Entry 2EID (X-ray diffraction, 2.20 A resolution); this record covers chain A.

# Chain A
Name: Galactose oxidase
From: Gibberella zeae
Notes: EC 1.1.3.9
UniProtKB: Q01745 (GAOA_DACDE); residues 1-639 here correspond to UniProt positions 42-680 (UniProt number = residue number + 41)
Sequence (639 residues; numbered 1 to 639; the number before each row is that of its first residue):
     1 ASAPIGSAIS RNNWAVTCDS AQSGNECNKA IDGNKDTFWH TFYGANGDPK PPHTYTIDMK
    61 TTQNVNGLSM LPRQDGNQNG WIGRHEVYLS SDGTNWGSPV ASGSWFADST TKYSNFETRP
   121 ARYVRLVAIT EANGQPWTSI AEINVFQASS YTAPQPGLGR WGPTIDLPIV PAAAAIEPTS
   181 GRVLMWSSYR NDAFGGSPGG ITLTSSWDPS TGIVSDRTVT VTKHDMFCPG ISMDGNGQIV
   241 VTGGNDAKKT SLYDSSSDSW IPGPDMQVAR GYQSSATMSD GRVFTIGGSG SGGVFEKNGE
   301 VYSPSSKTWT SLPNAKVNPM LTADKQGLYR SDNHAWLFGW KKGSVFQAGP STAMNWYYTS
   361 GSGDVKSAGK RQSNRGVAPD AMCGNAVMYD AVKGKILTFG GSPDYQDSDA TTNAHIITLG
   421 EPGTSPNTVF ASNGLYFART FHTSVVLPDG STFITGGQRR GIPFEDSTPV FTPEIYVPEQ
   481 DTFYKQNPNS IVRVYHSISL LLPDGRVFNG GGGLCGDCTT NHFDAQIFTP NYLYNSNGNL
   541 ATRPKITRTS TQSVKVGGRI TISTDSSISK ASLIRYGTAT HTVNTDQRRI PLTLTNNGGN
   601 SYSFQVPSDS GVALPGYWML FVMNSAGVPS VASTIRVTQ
Construct notes: engineered mutation G290 (Trp331 in Q01745)
Disulfide bonds: C18-C27, C515-C518
Bound ions: Na+: K29, D32, N34, T37, A141, E142; Cu ion: Y272, H496, H581
Reported in the primary citation:
  - contacts within the chain: C228-Y272
  - Cu ion coordination: Y272, Y495
  - mutagenesis - W290G: decreased catalytic activity
  - mutagenesis - W290G: decreased binding to D-galactose
  - mutagenesis - W290G: decreased stability
  - catalytic residues: Y495 (citing earlier work)

# In short
The Na+ site is built by K29, D32, N34, T37, A141 and E142. Y272, H496 and H581 coordinate a Cu ion ion. From
the paper: the catalytic residue Y495; W290G reduces catalytic activity.
Chain A is Galactose oxidase (Gibberella zeae); the structure, Galactose Oxidase W290G mutant, was determined
by X-ray diffraction (same publication as 2EIB, 2EIC and 2EIE).
